PDB entry 3IYQ | electron microscopy, 13.00 A resolution (very low resolution: no residue pairs are listed; an interface is given only as per-side residue counts) | chains A and B

== Chain A ==
Molecule: tmRNA
Organism: Thermus thermophilus
Sequence (349 nucleotides; numbered 1 to 349; the number before each row is that of its first residue):
     1 GGGGGUGAAA CGGUCUCGAC GGGGGUCGCC GAGGGCGUGG CUGCGCGCCG AGGUGCGGGU
    61 GGCCUCGUAA AAACCCGCAA CGGCAUAACU GCCAACACCA ACUACGCUCU CGCGGCUUAA
   121 UGACCGCGAC CUCGCCCGGU AGCCCUGCCG GGGGCUCACC GGAAGCGGGG ACACAAACCC
   181 GGCUAGCCCG GGGCCACGCC CUCUAACCCC GGGCGAAGCU UGAAGGGGGC UCGCUCCUGG
   241 CCGCCCGUCC GCGGGCCAAG CCAGGAGGAC ACGCGAAACG CGGACUACGC GCGUAGAGGC
   301 CCGCCGUAGG GACCUUCGGA CGGGGGUUCG ACUCCCCCCA CCUCCACCA

== Chain B ==
Protein: SsrA-binding protein
Organism: Thermus thermophilus
UniProtKB: Q8RR57 (SSRP_THET8); residue numbers follow UniProt; this construct covers 2-144
Chain sequence (149 residues; numbered 2 to 150; the number before each row is that of its first residue):
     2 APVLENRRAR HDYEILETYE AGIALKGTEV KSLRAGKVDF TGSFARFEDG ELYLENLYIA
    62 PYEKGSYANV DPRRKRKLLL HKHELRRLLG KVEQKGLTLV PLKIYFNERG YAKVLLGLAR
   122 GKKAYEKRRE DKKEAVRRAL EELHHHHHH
Not modelled in the structure: 124-150
Sequence notes: expression tag (145-150)

== Chain A / chain B interface ==
At this resolution (13 A) residue pairs are not listed: 29 residues of chain A and 42 of chain B lie at the interface.

== Summary ==
The interface between chain A and chain B involves 29 residues on one side and 42 on the other.
Chain A is tmRNA and chain B is SsrA-binding protein, both from Thermus thermophilus; the structure,
tmRNA-SmpB: a journey to the center of the bacterial ribosome, was determined by electron microscopy together
with 3IYR from the same study.
